Entry 8BC4 (electron microscopy, 2.70 A resolution); this record covers chains A and B of the 10 polymer chains in the assembly.

[Chain A (and B)]
Protein: Transaldolase
From: Bacillus aryabhattai
Notes: EC 2.2.1.2; chain B of this document is another copy of the same molecule, construct and numbering; everything in this record applies to it too
UniProt: A0A7W3N5X5 (A0A7W3N5X5_9BACI); the construct has insertions or renumbered stretches relative to UniProt, so the offset changes along the chain: 1-146 = UniProt 1-146; 148-218 = UniProt 149-219
Amino-acid sequence (219 residues; numbered 1 to 218 plus 2 insertion-coded residues; 1 number in that range is skipped by the numbering (no residue carries it; nothing is unmodelled there); the number before each row is that of its first residue; a row labelled like 146A-146B holds insertion residues (146A, then the next letters in order)):
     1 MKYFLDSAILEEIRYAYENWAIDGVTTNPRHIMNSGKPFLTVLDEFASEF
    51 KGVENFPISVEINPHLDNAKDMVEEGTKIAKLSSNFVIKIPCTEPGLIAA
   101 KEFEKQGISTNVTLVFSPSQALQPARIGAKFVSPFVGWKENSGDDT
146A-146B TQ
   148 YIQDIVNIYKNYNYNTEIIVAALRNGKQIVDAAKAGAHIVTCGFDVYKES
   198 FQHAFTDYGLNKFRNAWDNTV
Not modelled in the structure: 146A-146B (chain B: 146A-146B, 218)
UniProt features mapped onto this chain:
  - active site: Lys-89 (Schiff-base intermediate with substrate)
Covalently attached groups: compound QC9 linked to Lys-89
Small-molecule neighbours: QC9 ((2R,3S,4S)-2,3,4,6-tetrakis(oxidanyl)hexane-1-sulfonic acid): Asp-6, Thr-26, Thr-27, Asn-28, Arg-30, His-31, Asn-111, Thr-113, Ser-133, Phe-135, Trp-138, Ala-168, Ala-169, Arg-171, Thr-188
From the paper describing this entry:
  - binding site for QC9: Lys-89

[Chain A / chain B interface]
Pairs across the interface - 26 pairs, chain A then chain B:
  Glu-140(A) with Asn-172(B); Gly-173(B); Lys-174(B), hydrogen bond (backbone-backbone)
  Asn-141(A) with Asn-172(B); Gly-173(B); Glu-196(B); Ser-197(B)
  Ser-142(A) with Glu-196(B); Gln-199(B); His-200(B)
  Gly-143(A) with Gly-173(B); Lys-174(B)
  Asp-144(A) with Lys-174(B); His-200(B), salt bridge
  Asn-172(A) with Glu-140(B); Asn-141(B)
  Gly-173(A) with Glu-140(B); Asn-141(B); Gly-143(B)
  Lys-174(A) with Glu-140(B), hydrogen bond (backbone-backbone); Gly-143(B); Asp-144(B)
  Glu-196(A) with Asn-141(B)
  Ser-197(A) with Asn-141(B)
  Gln-199(A) with Ser-142(B)
  His-200(A) with Asp-144(B), salt bridge

[Summary]
Chain A and chain B each contribute 12 residues to their interface; the contacts include 2 hydrogen bonds and
2 salt bridges. Polar contacts include Asp-144(A)/His-200(B) and Glu-140(A)/Lys-174(B). Compound QC9 is
covalently linked to Lys-89(A). Curated annotation (UniProt) lists active-site residue Lys-89(A) on chain A.
The paper reports a binding site for QC9 at Lys-89(A).
Both chains are Transaldolase (Bacillus aryabhattai). Entry 8BC4 (Cryo-EM Structure of a BmSF-TAL -
Sulfofructose Schiff Base Complex in symmetry group C1) was determined by electron microscopy together with
8C4I, 8BC2 and 8BC3 from the same study.
